Entry 3WMI (X-ray diffraction, 1.90 A resolution); this record covers chains A and B.

== Chain A ==
Name: EIAV gp45 wild type
Amino-acid sequence (57 residues; each row starts with the number of its first residue):
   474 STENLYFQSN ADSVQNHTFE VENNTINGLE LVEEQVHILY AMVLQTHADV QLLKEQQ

== Chain B ==
Name: EIAV gp45 wild type
Amino-acid sequence (37 residues; each row starts with the number of its first residue):
   566 TQWDDWVDKM ENLNHDILTT LHTARNNLEQ SMITFNT

== Chain A / chain B interface ==
Residue-residue contacts - 38 pairs, chain A then chain B:
  Y479(A) - T602(B)
  N483(A) - T599(B)
  N483(A) - T602(B)
  V487(A) - S596(B)
  V487(A) - T599(B)
  V487(A) - F600(B)
  H490(A) - N592(B)
  H490(A) - Q595(B)
  H490(A) - S596(B)
  E493(A) - N592(B)
  V494(A) - A589(B)
  V494(A) - N592(B)
  V494(A) - L593(B)
  N497(A) - T585(B)
  N497(A) - T588(B)
  N497(A) - A589(B)
  N497(A) - N592(B)  hydrogen bond
  G501(A) - T585(B)
  L504(A) - L578(B)  hydrophobic
  L504(A) - D581(B)
  L504(A) - I582(B)  hydrophobic
  L504(A) - T585(B)
  V505(A) - I582(B)
  E507(A) - L578(B)
  Q508(A) - M575(B)
  Q508(A) - L578(B)
  Q508(A) - N579(B)  hydrogen bond
  Q508(A) - I582(B)
  I511(A) - W571(B)
  I511(A) - K574(B)
  I511(A) - M575(B)  hydrophobic
  I511(A) - L578(B)  hydrophobic
  A514(A) - W571(B)  hydrophobic
  M515(A) - W568(B)  hydrophobic
  M515(A) - W571(B)  hydrophobic
  Q518(A) - Q567(B)
  Q518(A) - W571(B)
  T519(A) - W568(B)
Interface residues without a listed pair, chain A (19 interface residues in all): S486, L512
Interface residues without a listed pair, chain B (20 interface residues in all): V572

== Summary ==
The interface between chain A and chain B involves 19 residues on one side and 20 on the other, with 2
hydrogen bonds. Among the polar pairs are N497(A)-N592(B) and Q508(A)-N579(B).
Chain A is EIAV gp45 wild type and chain B is EIAV gp45 wild type; the structure, Crystal structure of EIAV
wild type gp45, was determined by X-ray diffraction.
